PDB entry 6DAO | X-ray diffraction, 1.94 A resolution | chain B

== Chain B ==
Molecule: Trans-O-hydroxybenzylidenepyruvate hydratase-aldolase
Organism: Pseudomonas putida
Notes: EC 4.1.2.45
UniProtKB: Q51947 (NAHE1_PSEPU); numbering as in UniProt (aligned over 1-331)
Sequence (331 residues; each row starts with the number of its first residue):
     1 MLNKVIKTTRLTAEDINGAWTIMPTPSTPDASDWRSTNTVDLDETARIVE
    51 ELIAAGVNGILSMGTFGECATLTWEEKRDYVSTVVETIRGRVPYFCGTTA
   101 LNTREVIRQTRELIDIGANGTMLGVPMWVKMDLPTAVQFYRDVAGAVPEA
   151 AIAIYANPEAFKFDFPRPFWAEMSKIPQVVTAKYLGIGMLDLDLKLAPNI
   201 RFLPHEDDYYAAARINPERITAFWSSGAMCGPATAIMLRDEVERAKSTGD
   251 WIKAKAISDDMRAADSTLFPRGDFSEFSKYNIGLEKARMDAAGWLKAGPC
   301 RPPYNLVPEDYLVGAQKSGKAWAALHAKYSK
Disordered / not traced: 1-7
Modified / non-standard residues: Mse1 (selenomethionine); Mse23, Mse63, Mse122, Mse127, Mse131, Mse173, Mse189, Mse229, Mse237, Mse261, Mse289 (selenomethionine; parent Met)
Reported in the primary citation:
  - catalytic residues: Y155, K183
  - specificity-determining residues: N281, E285 (proposed by the authors, not directly observed)
  - self-association interface (contacts with another copy of this molecule): W128

== Overview ==
The paper reports catalytic residues Y155 and K183; specificity determinants N281 and E285.
Chain B is Trans-O-hydroxybenzylidenepyruvate hydratase-aldolase (Pseudomonas putida); the structure, NahE WT
selenomethionine, was determined by X-ray diffraction (same publication as 6DAN and 6DAQ).
